Entry 6T34 (electron microscopy, 5.20 A resolution (low resolution: residue-level contacts below are approximate; hydrogen-bond / salt-bridge calls are withheld)); this record covers chains A and a of the 38 polymer chains in the assembly.

# Chain A
Name: Coat protein
From: Turnip mosaic virus (strain Japanese)
UniProt: A0A1B1RVA3 (A0A1B1RVA3_TUMVJ); residues 66-272 here correspond to UniProt positions 80-286 (UniProt number = residue number + 14)
Chain sequence (207 residues; row label = number of the first residue in the row):
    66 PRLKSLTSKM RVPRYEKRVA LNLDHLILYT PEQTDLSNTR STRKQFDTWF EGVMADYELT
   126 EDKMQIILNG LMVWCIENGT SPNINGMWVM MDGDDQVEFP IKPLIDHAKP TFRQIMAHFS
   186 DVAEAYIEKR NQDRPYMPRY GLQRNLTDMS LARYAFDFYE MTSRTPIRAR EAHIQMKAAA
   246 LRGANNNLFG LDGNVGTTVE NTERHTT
What the authors report for this chain:
  - binding site for the 5-nt RNA strand (chain a): Arg-204, Arg-209

# Chain a
Molecule: 5-nt RNA strand
From: Turnip mosaic virus
Sequence (5 nucleotides; numbered 1 to 5; the number before each row is that of its first residue):
     1 UUUUU

# How chain A and chain a interact
Pairs across the interface - 13 pairs, chain A then chain a:
  Gly-144(A) / U5(a)
  Ser-146(A) / U4(a)
  Asn-148(A) / U5(a)
  Thr-176(A) / U3(a)
  Arg-178(A) / U2(a)
  Arg-178(A) / U3(a)
  Arg-178(A) / U4(a)
  Tyr-205(A) / U4(a)
  Arg-209(A) / U4(a)
  Arg-209(A) / U5(a)
  Lys-242(A) / U4(a)
  Asn-251(A) / U2(a)
  Asn-251(A) / U3(a)
Other interface residues (no listed pair), chain A (15 interface residues in all): Thr-145, Gln-179, Asp-222, Ala-245, Leu-246, Ala-249

# In short
The interface between chain A and chain a involves 15 residues on one side and 4 on the other. From the paper:
a binding site for the 5-nt RNA strand (chain a) at Arg-204(A) and Arg-209(A).
Chain A is Coat protein (Turnip mosaic virus (strain Japanese)) and chain a is a 5-nt RNA strand (Turnip
mosaic virus); the structure, Atomic model for Turnip mosaic virus (TuMV), was determined by electron
microscopy.
